8ES7 - chains Y and B of the 8 polymer chains in the assembly; structure by electron microscopy, 3.04 A resolution.

Chain Y:
Protein: T-cell surface glycoprotein CD3 zeta chain
Organism: Homo sapiens
Reference sequence: P20963 (CD3Z_HUMAN); residues 1-164 here = UniProt positions 1-164
Sequence (173 residues; each row starts with the number of its first residue):
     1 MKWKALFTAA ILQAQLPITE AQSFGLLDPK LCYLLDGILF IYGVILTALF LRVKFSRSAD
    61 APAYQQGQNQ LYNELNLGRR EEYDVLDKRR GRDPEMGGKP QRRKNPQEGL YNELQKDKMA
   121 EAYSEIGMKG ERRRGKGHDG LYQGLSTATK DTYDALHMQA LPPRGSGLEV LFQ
Disordered / not traced: 1-24, 56-173
Sequence notes: expression tag (165-173)
Curated features (UniProtKB/Swiss-Prot):
  - modified residue: Ser58 (Phosphoserine), Tyr64 (Phosphotyrosine), Tyr72 (Phosphotyrosine), Tyr83 (Phosphotyrosine), Tyr111 (Phosphotyrosine), Tyr123 (Phosphotyrosine), Tyr142 (Phosphotyrosine), Tyr153 (Phosphotyrosine)
  - mutagenesis: Asp36 (D36E/L/V: Decreases cell surface expression of IgG Fc receptor complex)

Chain B:
Protein: PN45545 TCR beta chain
Organism: Homo sapiens
Sequence (319 residues; each row starts with the number of its first residue; numbers below 1 keep their minus sign (Met-18 is residue -18)):
   -18 MGFRLLCCVA FCLLGAGPVD VKVTQSSRYL VKRTGEKVFL ECVQDMDHEN MFWYRQDPGL
    42 GLRLIYFSYD VKMKEKGDIP EGYSVSREKK ERFSLILESA STNQTSMYLC ASSFTGPYNS
   102 PLHFGNGTRL TVTEDLNKVF PPEVAVFEPS EAEISHTQKA TLVCLATGFF PDHVELSWWV
   162 NGKEVHSGVS TDPQPLKEQP ALNDSRYCLS SRLRVSATFW QNPRNHFRCQ VQFYGLSEND
   222 EWTQDRAKPV TQIVSAEAWG RADCGFTSVS YQQGVLSATI LYEILLGKAT LYAVLVSALV
   282 LMAMVKRKDS RGRAKRGSG
Disordered / not traced: -18 to 2, 290-300
Cystine bridges: Cys23-Cys91, Cys145-Cys210
Covalent attachments: N-acetylglucosamine (NAG) linked to Asn84, Asn107, Asn184
What the authors report for this chain:
  - post-translational modification sites: Asn84, Asn107, Asn184

Interface between chain Y and chain B:
Residue-residue contacts (6):
  Leu27(Y) - Phe247(B)  hydrophobic
  Asp28(Y) - Phe247(B)
  Pro29(Y) - Phe247(B)
  Pro29(Y) - Tyr252(B)  hydrophobic
  Tyr33(Y) - Ala259(B)  hydrophobic
  Asp36(Y) - Tyr263(B)  hydrogen bond
Interface residues without a listed pair, chain B (6 interface residues in all): Gly255, Val256

In short:
Chain Y and chain B form an interface of 5 and 6 residues respectively; the contacts include 1 hydrogen bond.
The hydrogen-bonded pair is Asp36(Y)-Tyr263(B). Covalently linked N-acetylglucosamine: at Asn84(B), Asn107(B)
and Asn184(B). Curated annotation (UniProt) lists one mutagenesis site on chain Y. The paper reports
modification sites Asn84(B), Asn107(B) and Asn184(B).
Here chain Y is T-cell surface glycoprotein CD3 zeta chain and chain B is PN45545 TCR beta chain, both from
Homo sapiens. Entry 8ES7 (CryoEM structure of PN45545 TCR-CD3 complex) was determined by electron microscopy,
deposited together with 8ES8, 8ES9, 8ESA and 8ESB.
